4P71 - chains B and D of the 4 polymer chains in the assembly; structure by X-ray diffraction, 2.79 A resolution.

[Chain B]
Name: Phenylalanine--tRNA ligase beta subunit
Source organism: Pseudomonas aeruginosa
Notes: EC 6.1.1.20
UniProt: Q9I0A4 (SYFB_PSEAE); residues 1-792 here = UniProt positions 1-792
Chain sequence (792 residues; numbered 1 to 792; the number before each row is that of its first residue):
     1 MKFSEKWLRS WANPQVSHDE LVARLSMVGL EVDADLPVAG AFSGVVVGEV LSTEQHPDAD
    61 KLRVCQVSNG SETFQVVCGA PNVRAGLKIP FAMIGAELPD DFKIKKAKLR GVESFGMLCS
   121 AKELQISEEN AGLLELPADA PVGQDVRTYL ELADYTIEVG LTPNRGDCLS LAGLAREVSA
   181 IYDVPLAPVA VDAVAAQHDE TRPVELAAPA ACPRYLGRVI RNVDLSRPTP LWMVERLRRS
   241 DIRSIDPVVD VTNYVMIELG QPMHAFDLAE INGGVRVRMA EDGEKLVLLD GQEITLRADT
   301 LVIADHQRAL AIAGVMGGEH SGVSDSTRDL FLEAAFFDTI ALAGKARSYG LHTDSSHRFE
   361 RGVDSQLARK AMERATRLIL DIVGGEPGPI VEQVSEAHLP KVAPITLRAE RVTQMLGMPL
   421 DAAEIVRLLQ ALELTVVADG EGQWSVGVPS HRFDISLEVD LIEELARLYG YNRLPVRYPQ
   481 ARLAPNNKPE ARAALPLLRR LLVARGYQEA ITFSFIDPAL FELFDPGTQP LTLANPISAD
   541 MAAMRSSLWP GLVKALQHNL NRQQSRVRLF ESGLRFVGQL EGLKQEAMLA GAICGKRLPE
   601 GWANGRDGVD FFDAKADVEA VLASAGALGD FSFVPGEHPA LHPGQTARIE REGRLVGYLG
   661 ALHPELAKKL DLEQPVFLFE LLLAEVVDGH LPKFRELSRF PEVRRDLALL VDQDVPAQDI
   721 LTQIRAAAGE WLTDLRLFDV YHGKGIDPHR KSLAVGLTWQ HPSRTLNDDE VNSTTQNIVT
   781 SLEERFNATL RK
Disordered / not traced: 792
Swiss-Prot annotation at these positions:
  - binding site (Mg(2+)): Asp454, Asp460, Glu463, Glu464

[Chain D]
Name: Phenylalanine--tRNA ligase alpha subunit
Source organism: Pseudomonas aeruginosa
Notes: EC 6.1.1.20
UniProt: Q9I0A3 (SYFA_PSEAE); residues -78 to 259 here correspond to UniProt positions 1-338 (UniProt number = residue number + 79)
Chain sequence (338 residues; each row starts with the number of its first residue; numbers below 1 keep their minus sign (Met-78 is residue -78)):
   -78 MENLDALVSQ ALEAVRHTED VNALEQIRVH YLGKKGELTQ VMKTLGDLPA EERPKVGALI
   -18 NVAKEKVQDV LNARKTELEG AALAARLAAE RIDVTLPGRG QLSGGLHPVT RTLERIEQCF
    42 SRIGYEVAEG PEVEDDYHNF EALNIPGHHP ARAMHDTFYF NANMLLRTHT SPVQVRTMES
   102 QQPPIRIVCP GRVYRCDSDL THSPMFHQVE GLLVDEGVSF ADLKGTIEEF LRAFFEKQLE
   162 VRFRPSFFPF TEPSAEVDIQ CVICSGNGCR VCKQTGWLEV MGCGMVHPNV LRMSNIDPEK
   222 FQGFAFGMGA ERLAMLRYGV NDLRLFFDND LRFLGQFR
Disordered / not traced: -78 to 7, 186-194
Swiss-Prot annotation at these positions:
  - binding site (Mg(2+)): Glu173

[Interface between chain B and chain D]
Pairs across the interface (166; chain B residue first):
  Ser26(B) - Arg165(D)
  Met27(B) - Arg163(D)
  Met27(B) - Arg165(D)
  Met27(B) - Pro166(D)
  Val28(B) - Pro166(D)
  Gly29(B) - Pro166(D)
  Glu31(B) - Arg165(D)  salt bridge
  Glu31(B) - Glu177(D)
  Thr162(B) - Phe168(D)
  Pro163(B) - Phe168(D)  hydrophobic
  Asn164(B) - Phe168(D)
  Ala343(B) - His69(D)
  Arg347(B) - His69(D)  hydrogen bond (side chain-backbone)
  Arg347(B) - His70(D)
  Arg347(B) - Pro71(D)
  Arg408(B) - Glu220(D)  salt bridge
  Arg411(B) - Glu220(D)
  Arg411(B) - Gln223(D)  hydrogen bond
  Gln414(B) - Val139(D)  hydrogen bond (side chain-backbone)
  Gln414(B) - Ser140(D)
  Gln414(B) - Gln223(D)
  Met415(B) - Ser140(D)
  Met415(B) - Phe141(D)  hydrogen bond (backbone-backbone)
  Met415(B) - Pro174(D)
  Met415(B) - Met206(D)  hydrophobic
  Val459(B) - Glu173(D)
  Asp460(B) - Glu173(D)
  Glu463(B) - Glu173(D)
  Glu463(B) - Pro174(D)
  Arg467(B) - Pro166(D)
  Tyr471(B) - Phe141(D)  hydrophobic
  Tyr471(B) - Lys145(D)  hydrogen bond (backbone-side chain)
  Tyr471(B) - Phe164(D)
  Tyr471(B) - Arg165(D)
  Tyr471(B) - Pro166(D)  hydrophobic
  Tyr471(B) - Pro174(D)
  Tyr471(B) - Ser175(D)  hydrogen bond (side chain-backbone)
  Tyr471(B) - Ala176(D)  hydrophobic
  Asn472(B) - Lys145(D)
  Asn472(B) - Arg163(D)
  Asn472(B) - Phe164(D)  hydrogen bond (side chain-backbone)
  Leu474(B) - Phe141(D)  hydrophobic
  Leu474(B) - Lys145(D)  hydrogen bond (backbone-side chain)
  Pro475(B) - Ala142(D)
  Pro475(B) - Lys145(D)
  Val476(B) - Ala142(D)
  Val476(B) - Lys145(D)
  Val476(B) - Gly146(D)
  Val476(B) - Glu149(D)
  Arg477(B) - Gly138(D)  hydrogen bond (side chain-backbone)
  Arg477(B) - Ser140(D)
  Arg477(B) - Ala142(D)  hydrogen bond (backbone-backbone)
  Arg477(B) - Asp143(D)  salt bridge
  Arg477(B) - Gly146(D)
  Tyr478(B) - Asp143(D)
  Tyr478(B) - Gly146(D)
  Tyr478(B) - Glu149(D)
  Tyr478(B) - Glu150(D)
  Pro479(B) - Asp143(D)
  Pro479(B) - Thr147(D)
  Pro479(B) - Phe225(D)  hydrophobic
  Ala481(B) - Arg107(D)
  Leu483(B) - Ile44(D)
  Leu483(B) - Arg107(D)
  Asn486(B) - Glu47(D)
  Arg499(B) - Leu27(D)
  Arg499(B) - Thr31(D)
  Arg499(B) - Glu35(D)  salt bridge
  Arg500(B) - Leu27(D)
  Arg500(B) - Glu35(D)  salt bridge
  Val503(B) - Ser24(D)
  Val503(B) - Gly25(D)  hydrogen bond (backbone-backbone)
  Val503(B) - Gly26(D)
  Val503(B) - Leu27(D)  hydrophobic
  Ala504(B) - Ser24(D)
  Arg505(B) - Gln22(D)  hydrogen bond (backbone-side chain)
  Gly506(B) - Gln22(D)
  Gly506(B) - Leu23(D)
  Gly506(B) - Gly25(D)
  Tyr507(B) - Gly25(D)
  Tyr507(B) - Gly26(D)  hydrogen bond (backbone-backbone)
  Gln508(B) - Gly25(D)
  Gln508(B) - Gly26(D)  hydrogen bond (side chain-backbone)
  Gln508(B) - Leu252(D)
  Gln508(B) - Leu255(D)
  Gln508(B) - Arg259(D)
  Glu509(B) - Gly26(D)  hydrogen bond (backbone-backbone)
  Glu509(B) - Leu27(D)
  Glu509(B) - His28(D)  hydrogen bond (side chain-backbone)
  Glu509(B) - Thr31(D)  hydrogen bond
  Glu509(B) - Leu255(D)
  Ala510(B) - Asn250(D)
  Ile511(B) - His28(D)
  Ile511(B) - Thr31(D)
  Ile511(B) - Arg113(D)
  Ile511(B) - His128(D)
  Ile511(B) - Phe247(D)
  Ile511(B) - Phe248(D)
  Ile511(B) - Asn250(D)  hydrogen bond (backbone-side chain)
  Thr512(B) - Arg113(D)  hydrogen bond (backbone-side chain)
  Thr512(B) - Met126(D)
  Thr512(B) - Asn250(D)
  Phe513(B) - Ser124(D)
  Phe513(B) - Pro125(D)  hydrophobic
  Phe513(B) - Met126(D)  hydrophobic
  Phe513(B) - Arg245(D)
  Phe513(B) - Phe248(D)  hydrophobic
  Ser514(B) - Glu53(D)
  Ser514(B) - Arg113(D)
  Ser514(B) - Tyr115(D)  hydrogen bond
  Ser514(B) - Met126(D)
  Phe515(B) - Phe79(D)  hydrophobic
  Phe515(B) - Leu87(D)  hydrophobic
  Phe515(B) - Tyr115(D)  hydrophobic
  Phe515(B) - Pro125(D)
  Leu531(B) - Phe81(D)  hydrophobic
  Thr532(B) - Phe81(D)
  Leu533(B) - Phe79(D)  hydrophobic
  Leu533(B) - Tyr80(D)
  Leu533(B) - Phe81(D)  hydrophobic
  Leu533(B) - Leu87(D)  hydrophobic
  Ala534(B) - Tyr80(D)  hydrogen bond (backbone-backbone)
  Asn535(B) - Met75(D)  hydrogen bond (side chain-backbone)
  Asn535(B) - Thr78(D)  hydrogen bond (side chain-backbone)
  Asn535(B) - Phe79(D)
  Asn535(B) - Tyr80(D)  hydrogen bond (side chain-backbone)
  Asn535(B) - Cys117(D)
  Ile537(B) - Phe79(D)
  Ile537(B) - Cys117(D)
  Ile537(B) - Ser119(D)
  Met544(B) - Phe81(D)  hydrophobic
  Arg545(B) - Arg113(D)
  His558(B) - Asp249(D)  salt bridge
  Asn559(B) - Asn250(D)
  Asn559(B) - Asp251(D)
  Asn559(B) - Leu252(D)
  Arg562(B) - Asp251(D)
  Arg562(B) - Arg253(D)  hydrogen bond (backbone-side chain)
  Gln563(B) - Arg253(D)
  Gln564(B) - Leu252(D)
  Gln564(B) - Arg253(D)  hydrogen bond
  Arg566(B) - Gln22(D)  hydrogen bond
  Val567(B) - Leu252(D)  hydrophobic
  Arg568(B) - Gln22(D)  hydrogen bond
  Leu569(B) - Leu252(D)  hydrophobic
  Glu571(B) - Arg113(D)  salt bridge
  Ser572(B) - Arg113(D)  hydrogen bond (backbone-side chain)
  Leu574(B) - Glu53(D)
  Phe576(B) - Glu53(D)
  Phe576(B) - Val54(D)  hydrophobic
  Leu580(B) - Phe81(D)  hydrophobic
  Leu580(B) - Asn82(D)
  Leu580(B) - Met85(D)  hydrophobic
  Leu583(B) - Val54(D)  hydrophobic
  Gln585(B) - Pro52(D)
  Gln585(B) - Glu53(D)  hydrogen bond (side chain-backbone)
  Gln585(B) - Val54(D)  hydrogen bond (side chain-backbone)
  Arg597(B) - Gln22(D)
  Leu598(B) - Gly21(D)
  Leu598(B) - Gln22(D)
  Pro599(B) - Gly21(D)
  Trp602(B) - Leu17(D)  hydrophobic
  Trp602(B) - Pro18(D)  hydrogen bond (side chain-backbone)
  Ala603(B) - Arg20(D)  hydrogen bond (backbone-side chain)
  Asn604(B) - Arg20(D)
  Asn604(B) - Gly21(D)  hydrogen bond (side chain-backbone)
Interface residues without a listed pair, chain B (84 interface residues in all): Leu416, Gly417, Leu457, Gln480, Arg482, Pro496, Pro536, Ala555, Phe570, Gly573
Interface residues without a listed pair, chain D (83 interface residues in all): Val30, Gly45, Ala74, Leu134, Asp136, Val162, Ser167, Glu200, Pro209, Gly256

[In short]
The interface between chain B and chain D involves 84 residues on one side and 83 on the other; the contacts
include 34 hydrogen bonds and 7 salt bridges. Polar pairs include Glu31(B)-Arg165(D), Arg408(B)-Glu220(D) and
Arg477(B)-Asp143(D).
Chain B is Phenylalanine--tRNA ligase beta subunit and chain D is Phenylalanine--tRNA ligase alpha subunit,
both from Pseudomonas aeruginosa; the structure, Apo PheRS from P. aeuriginosa, was determined by X-ray
diffraction, deposited together with 4P72, 4P74 and 4P75.
